Entry 2ZY5 (X-ray diffraction, 2.65 A resolution); this record covers chains A and D of the 6 polymer chains in the assembly.

Chain A (and D):
Molecule: L-aspartate beta-decarboxylase
From: Alcaligenes faecalis subsp. faecalis
Notes: EC 4.1.1.12; chain D of this document is another copy of the same molecule, construct and numbering; everything in this record applies to it too
UniProt: Q93QX0 (Q93QX0_ALCFA); residues 1-533 here = UniProt positions 1-533
Amino-acid sequence (546 residues; row label = number of the first residue in the row):
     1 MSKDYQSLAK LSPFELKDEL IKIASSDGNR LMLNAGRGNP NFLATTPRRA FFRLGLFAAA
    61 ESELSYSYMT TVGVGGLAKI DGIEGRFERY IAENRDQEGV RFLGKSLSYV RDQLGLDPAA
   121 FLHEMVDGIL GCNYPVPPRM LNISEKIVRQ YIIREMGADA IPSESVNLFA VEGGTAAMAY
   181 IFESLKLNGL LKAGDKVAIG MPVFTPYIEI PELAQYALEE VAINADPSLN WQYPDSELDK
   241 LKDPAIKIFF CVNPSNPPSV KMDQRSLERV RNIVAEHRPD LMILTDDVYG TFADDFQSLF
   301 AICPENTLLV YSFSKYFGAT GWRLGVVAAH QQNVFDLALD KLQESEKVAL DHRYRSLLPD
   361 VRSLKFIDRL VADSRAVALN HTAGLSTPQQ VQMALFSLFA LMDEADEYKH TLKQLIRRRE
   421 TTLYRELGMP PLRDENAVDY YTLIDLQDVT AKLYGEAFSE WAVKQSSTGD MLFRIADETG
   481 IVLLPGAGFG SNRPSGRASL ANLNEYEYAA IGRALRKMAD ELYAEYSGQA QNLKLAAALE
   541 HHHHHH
Unresolved in the structure: 1-18, 529-546 (chain D: 1-21, 533-546)
Sequence notes: engineered mutation Ala487 (Arg in Q93QX0); expression tag (534-546)
Covalent attachments: pyridoxal phosphate (PLP) linked to Lys315
Residues lining bound ligands: pyridoxal phosphate (PLP): Gly36, Arg37, Gly173, Gly174, Thr175, Phe204, Tyr207, Val252, Asn256, Asp286, Val288, Tyr289, Ser312, Ser314, Arg323, Tyr441
Curated features (UniProtKB/Swiss-Prot):
  - binding site (L-aspartate): Gly115, Asn256, Arg497
  - modified residue: Lys315 (N6-(pyridoxal phosphate)lysine)
  - mutagenesis: Tyr134 (Y134F: Slightly reduced activity), Lys315 (K315A: Slightly reduced activity)
Reported in the primary citation:
  - mutagenesis - R487A: abolished catalytic activity
  - mutagenesis - K17A, R37A: increased catalytic activity
  - mutagenesis - R37A: increased binding to substrate
  - mutagenesis - Y134F, Y207F, K315A, Y441F: decreased catalytic activity
  - mutagenesis - K315A: decreased binding to pyridoxal phosphate
  - catalytic residues: Lys315 (citing earlier work)

Chain A / chain D interface:
Contacting residue pairs (26; chain A residue first):
  Ala60(A) - Arg95(D)
  Leu64(A) - Ser108(D)  hydrogen bond (backbone-side chain)
  Ser65(A) - Ser108(D)  hydrogen bond (backbone-side chain)
  Ser65(A) - Asp112(D)
  Tyr66(A) - Lys105(D)
  Tyr66(A) - Ser108(D)  hydrogen bond (backbone-side chain)
  Ser67(A) - Ser108(D)  hydrogen bond
  Ser67(A) - Tyr109(D)
  Ser67(A) - Asp112(D)
  Ser67(A) - Gln113(D)  hydrogen bond
  Ser67(A) - Met402(D)
  Tyr68(A) - Lys105(D)  hydrogen bond (backbone-side chain)
  Tyr68(A) - Gln113(D)
  Tyr68(A) - Met402(D)
  Met69(A) - Phe102(D)  hydrophobic
  Met69(A) - Lys105(D)
  Met69(A) - Met402(D)  hydrogen bond (backbone-backbone)
  Met69(A) - Asp403(D)
  Lys79(A) - Arg111(D)
  Lys79(A) - Asp112(D)
  Asp81(A) - Glu84(D)
  Arg86(A) - Glu88(D)  salt bridge
  Arg89(A) - Arg89(D)
  Arg89(A) - Ala92(D)
  Arg89(A) - Glu93(D)  salt bridge
  Glu93(A) - Glu93(D)
Interface residues without a listed pair, chain D (17 interface residues in all): Phe399, Glu404

Summary:
12 residues of chain A and 17 residues of chain D are in contact; the contacts include 7 hydrogen bonds and 2
salt bridges. Polar pairs include Arg86(A)-Glu88(D), Arg89(A)-Glu93(D) and Leu64(A)-Ser108(D). The paper
reports the catalytic residue Lys315(A); Y134F, Y207F and K315A of chain A, among others, reduce catalytic
activity; 7 substitutions were tested in all.
Chain A and chain D are both L-aspartate beta-decarboxylase (Alcaligenes faecalis subsp. faecalis); the
structure, R487A mutant of L-aspartate beta-decarboxylase, was determined by X-ray diffraction, deposited
together with 2ZY2, 2ZY3 and 2ZY4.
